Entry 2KAE (solution NMR); this record covers chains A and B of the 3 polymer chains in the assembly.

# Chain A
Molecule: GATA-type transcription factor
Source organism: Caenorhabditis elegans
UniProt: Q9GSP3 (Q9GSP3_CAEEL); numbering as in UniProt (aligned over 111-166)
Sequence (71 residues; numbered 104 to 174; the number before each row is that of its first residue):
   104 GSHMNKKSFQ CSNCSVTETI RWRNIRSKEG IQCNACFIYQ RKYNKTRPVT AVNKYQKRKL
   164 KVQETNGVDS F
Unresolved in the structure: 104-110, 167-174
Sequence notes: expression tag (104-110, 167-174)
Bound ions: Zn2+: Cys114, Cys117, Cys136, Cys139
From the paper describing this entry:
  - binding site for the 20-nt DNA strand (chain B): Arg124, Arg126, Ile141, Arg144, Ala154, Tyr158, Arg161
  - binding site for the 20-nt DNA strand: Ile123, Arg124, Ile141, Tyr142, Arg144
  - specificity-determining residues: Ile123, Arg124
  - conformationally variable residues (order/disorder transition): Val152 to Lys162
  - Zn2+ coordination: Cys139

# Chain B
Molecule: 20-nt DNA strand
Sequence (20 nucleotides; row label = number of the first residue in the row):
     1 CGGAAAAGTA TACTTTTCCG

# Interface between chain A and chain B
Pairs across the interface (33; chain A residue first):
  Arg124(A) with DA7(B), base contact; DG8(B), base contact; DT9(B), base contact
  Trp125(A) with DA7(B), sugar contact; DG8(B), phosphate contact; DT9(B), base contact
  Arg126(A) with DG8(B), phosphate contact; DT9(B), phosphate contact; DA10(B), phosphate contact
  Asn127(A) with DG8(B), phosphate contact
  Ile128(A) with DG8(B), phosphate contact; DT9(B), phosphate contact
  Ile141(A) with DA10(B), base contact; DT11(B), base contact
  Arg144(A) with DT11(B), base contact; DA12(B), base contact
  Pro151(A) with DT11(B), phosphate contact
  Thr153(A) with DT11(B), phosphate contact; DA12(B), phosphate contact
  Ala154(A) with DT11(B), sugar contact; DA12(B), phosphate contact; DC13(B), base contact
  Asn156(A) with DA12(B), phosphate contact
  Lys157(A) with DA12(B), phosphate contact; DC13(B), phosphate contact
  Tyr158(A) with DC13(B), base contact; DT14(B), base contact; DT15(B), base contact
  Lys160(A) with DC13(B), phosphate contact; DT14(B), phosphate contact
  Arg161(A) with DT14(B), base contact; DT15(B), base contact; DT16(B), base contact
Other interface residues (no listed pair), chain A (17 interface residues in all): Arg129, Phe140

# Summary
Chain A and chain B form an interface of 17 and 10 residues respectively. From the paper: a binding site for
the 20-nt DNA strand (chain B) at Arg124(A), Arg126(A) and Ile141(A) among others; a binding site for the
20-nt DNA strand at Ile123(A), Arg124(A) and Ile141(A) among others.
Here chain A is GATA-type transcription factor (Caenorhabditis elegans) and chain B is a 20-nt DNA strand.
Entry 2KAE (data-driven model of MED1:DNA complex) was determined by solution NMR.
